Entry 5UEA (X-ray diffraction, 1.70 A resolution); this record covers chains A and X of the 3 polymer chains in the assembly.

Chain A:
Molecule: Fab Heavy Chain
Source organism: Homo sapiens
Notes: antibody fragment or engineered binder
Chain sequence (229 residues; each row starts with the number of its first residue; note: 1 number in that range is skipped by the numbering (no residue carries it; nothing is unmodelled there); a row labelled like 82A-82C holds insertion residues (82A, then the next letters in order); numbers below 1 keep their minus sign (Glu-2 is residue -2)):
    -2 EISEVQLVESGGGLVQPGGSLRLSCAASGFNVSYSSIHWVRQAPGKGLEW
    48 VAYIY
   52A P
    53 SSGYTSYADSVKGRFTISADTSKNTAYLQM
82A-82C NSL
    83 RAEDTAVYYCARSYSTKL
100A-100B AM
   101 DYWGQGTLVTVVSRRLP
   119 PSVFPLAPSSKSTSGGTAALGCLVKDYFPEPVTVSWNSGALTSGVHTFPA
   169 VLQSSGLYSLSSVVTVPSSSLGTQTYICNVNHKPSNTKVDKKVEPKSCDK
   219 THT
Disordered / not traced: -2 to 0, 128-133, 214-221
Disulfide bonds: Cys22-Cys92, Cys140-Cys196

Chain X:
Molecule: Histone chaperone ASF1
Source organism: Saccharomyces cerevisiae (strain ATCC 204508 / S288c)
UniProtKB: P32447 (ASF1_YEAST); numbering as in UniProt (aligned over 2-154)
Chain sequence (154 residues; numbered 1 to 154; the number before each row is that of its first residue):
     1 GSIVSLLGIKVLNNPAKFTDPYEFEITFECLESLKHDLEWKLTYVGSSRS
    51 LDHDQELDSILVGPVPVGVNKFVFSADPPSAELIPASELVSVTVILLSCS
   101 YDGREFVRVGYYVNNEYDEEELRENPPAKVQVDHIVRNILAEKPRVTRFN
   151 IVWD
Disordered / not traced: 1
Sequence notes: expression tag (1)
Curated features (UniProtKB/Swiss-Prot):
  - mutagenesis: Leu6 (L6M: Enhances transcriptional silencing), His36 to Asp37 (Abrogates stimulation of replication-independent chromatin assembly by the HIR complex and abrogates telomeric silencing), Asp37 (D37R: Reduces transcriptional silencing; when associated with R-39), Glu39 (E39R: Reduces transcriptional silencing; when associated with R-37), Val45 (V45D: Reduces acetylation of histone H3 on 'K-56' and enhances sensitivity to camptothecin), Ser48 (S48R: Abrogates interaction with histone H3 and histone H4 and enhances transcriptional silencing. Reduces acetylation of histone H3 on 'K-9' and 'K-56'; when associated with E-145 or E-147), His53 to Asp54 (Reduces acetylation of histone H3 on 'K-56' and enhances sensitivity to camptothecin), Asp54 (D54R: Reduces transcriptional silencing), Val94 (V94D: Reduces acetylation of histone H3 on 'K-56' and enhances sensitivity to bleomycin, camptothecin, HU and MMS; when associated with D-96 ...), Leu96 (L96D: Reduces acetylation of histone H3 on 'K-56' and enhances sensitivity to bleomycin, camptothecin, HU and MMS; when associated with D-94), Glu105 (E105A: Decreases histone H3/H4 binding affinity), Arg108 (R108E: Reduces transcriptional silencing), 6 further mutagenesis entries in UniProt

Interface between chain A and chain X:
Contacting residue pairs (23):
  Tyr31(A) - Pro15(X)
  Tyr31(A) - Ala16(X)  hydrophobic
  Tyr31(A) - Lys17(X)
  Tyr31(A) - Asp20(X)
  Tyr31(A) - Val136(X)
  Tyr50(A) - Glu25(X)
  Tyr52(A) - Leu12(X)
  Tyr52(A) - Asn13(X)
  Tyr52(A) - Glu23(X)  hydrogen bond
  Ser53(A) - Leu12(X)  hydrogen bond (side chain-backbone)
  Ser53(A) - Asn13(X)
  Ser53(A) - Asn14(X)  hydrogen bond (side chain-backbone)
  Ser53(A) - Pro15(X)
  Ser54(A) - Val11(X)
  Ser54(A) - Leu12(X)  hydrogen bond (side chain-backbone)
  Ser54(A) - Asn14(X)
  Tyr56(A) - Lys10(X)
  Tyr56(A) - Val11(X)
  Tyr56(A) - Leu12(X)  hydrophobic
  Tyr96(A) - Asp20(X)  hydrogen bond
  Ser97(A) - Pro21(X)
  Lys99(A) - Ser75(X)
  Leu100(A) - Val73(X)  hydrophobic
Also at the interface, not in a pair above, chain A (11 interface residues in all): Thr57

Overview:
11 residues of chain A and 15 residues of chain X are in contact; the contacts include 5 hydrogen bonds. Polar
contacts include Tyr52(A)-Glu23(X), Ser53(A)-Leu12(X) and Ser53(A)-Asn14(X). From UniProt: 18 mutagenesis
sites on chain X.
Chain A is Fab Heavy Chain (Homo sapiens) and chain X is Histone chaperone ASF1 (Saccharomyces cerevisiae
(strain ATCC 204508 / S288c)); the structure, Structure of antigen-Fab complex with Histone chaperone ASF1,
was determined by X-ray diffraction.
